1Y33 - chains E and I; structure by X-ray diffraction, 1.80 A resolution.

# Chain E
Protein: subtilisin BPN'
From: Bacillus amyloliquefaciens
Notes: EC 3.4.21.62; engineered mutation(s): C-terminal 6-His tag
Reference sequence: P00782 (SUBT_BACAM); residues 1-275 here correspond to UniProt positions 108-382 (UniProt number = residue number + 107)
Amino-acid sequence (281 residues; numbered 1 to 281; the number before each row is that of its first residue):
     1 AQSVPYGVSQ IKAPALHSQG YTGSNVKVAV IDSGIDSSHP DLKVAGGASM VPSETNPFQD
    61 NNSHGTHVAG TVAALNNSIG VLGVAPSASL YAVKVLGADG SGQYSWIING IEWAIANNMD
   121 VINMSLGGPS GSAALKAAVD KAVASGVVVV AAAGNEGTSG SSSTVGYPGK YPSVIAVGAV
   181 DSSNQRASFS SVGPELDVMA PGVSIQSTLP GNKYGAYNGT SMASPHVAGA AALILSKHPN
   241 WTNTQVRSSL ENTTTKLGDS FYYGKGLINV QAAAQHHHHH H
Sequence notes: expression tag (276-281)
Ion coordination: Ca2+: Gln-2, Asp-41, Leu-75, Asn-77, Ile-79, Val-81; Na+: Gly-169, Tyr-171, Val-174

# Chain I
Protein: chymotrypsin inhibitor 2
From: Hordeum vulgare
Reference sequence: Q40059 (Q40059_HORVU); residues 21-83 here correspond to UniProt positions 22-84 (UniProt number = residue number + 1)
Amino-acid sequence (64 residues; row label = number of the first residue in the row):
    20 MKTEWPELVG KSVEEAKKVI LQDKPAAQII VLPVGTIVPM EYRIDRVRLF VDRLDNIAQV
    80 PRVG
Sequence notes: initiating methionine (20); engineered mutation Pro-58 (Thr59 in Q40059)

# Chain E / chain I interface
Residue-residue contacts (46; chain E residue first):
  His-64(E) / Pro-58(I)
  His-64(E) / Met-59(I)
  His-64(E) / Glu-60(I)
  Leu-96(E) / Ile-56(I)
  Leu-96(E) / Pro-58(I)
  Asp-99(E) / Leu-51(I)
  Gly-100(E) / Val-57(I)
  Gly-100(E) / Pro-58(I)
  Ser-101(E) / Leu-51(I)
  Ser-101(E) / Thr-55(I)
  Ser-101(E) / Ile-56(I)
  Gly-102(E) / Thr-55(I)
  Gly-102(E) / Ile-56(I)  hydrogen bond (backbone-backbone)
  Gln-103(E) / Thr-55(I)
  Tyr-104(E) / Gly-54(I)
  Tyr-104(E) / Ile-56(I)  hydrophobic
  Ile-107(E) / Ile-56(I)  hydrophobic
  Ser-125(E) / Pro-58(I)
  Ser-125(E) / Met-59(I)  hydrogen bond (backbone-backbone)
  Leu-126(E) / Ile-56(I)  hydrophobic
  Leu-126(E) / Val-57(I)
  Leu-126(E) / Met-59(I)
  Gly-127(E) / Ile-56(I)
  Gly-127(E) / Val-57(I)  hydrogen bond (backbone-backbone)
  Gly-127(E) / Met-59(I)
  Gly-128(E) / Ile-56(I)
  Pro-129(E) / Gln-78(I)
  Ala-152(E) / Met-59(I)  hydrophobic
  Gly-154(E) / Met-59(I)
  Asn-155(E) / Met-59(I)  hydrogen bond (side chain-backbone)
  Asn-155(E) / Glu-60(I)  hydrogen bond (side chain-backbone)
  Asn-155(E) / Tyr-61(I)
  Asn-155(E) / Arg-81(I)  hydrogen bond (backbone-side chain)
  Glu-156(E) / Arg-81(I)  salt bridge
  Phe-189(E) / Tyr-61(I)  hydrophobic
  Tyr-217(E) / Glu-60(I)
  Tyr-217(E) / Arg-62(I)
  Asn-218(E) / Glu-60(I)
  Asn-218(E) / Tyr-61(I)  hydrogen bond (backbone-backbone)
  Gly-219(E) / Met-59(I)
  Gly-219(E) / Tyr-61(I)
  Thr-220(E) / Met-59(I)  hydrogen bond (backbone-backbone)
  Ser-221(E) / Pro-58(I)
  Ser-221(E) / Met-59(I)  hydrogen bond (side chain-backbone)
  Ser-221(E) / Glu-60(I)  hydrogen bond (side chain-backbone)
  Met-222(E) / Glu-60(I)
Other interface residues (no listed pair), chain E (27 interface residues in all): Ser-63, Tyr-167
Other interface residues (no listed pair), chain I (13 interface residues in all): Pro-52

# In short
27 residues of chain E and 13 residues of chain I are in contact; the contacts include 10 hydrogen bonds and 1
salt bridge. Among the polar pairs are Glu-156(E)/Arg-81(I), Asn-155(E)/Met-59(I) and Asn-155(E)/Glu-60(I).
Gln-2(E), Asp-41(E), Leu-75(E), Asn-77(E), Ile-79(E) and Val-81(E) form the Ca2+ site.
Here chain E is subtilisin BPN' (Bacillus amyloliquefaciens) and chain I is chymotrypsin inhibitor 2 (Hordeum
vulgare). Entry 1Y33 (Crystal structure of the complex of subtilisin BPN' with chymotrypsin inhibitor 2 T58P
mutant) was determined by X-ray diffraction together with 1Y1K, 1Y34, 1Y3B, 1Y3C, 1Y3D, 1Y3F and 3 further
entries from the same study.
